PDB entry 2BVX | X-ray diffraction, 3.20 A resolution | chains H and I of the 3 polymer chains in the assembly

# Chain H
Molecule: Alpha thrombin
Source organism: Homo sapiens
Notes: EC 3.4.21.5; fragment: large subunit, residues 364-622
UniProtKB: P00734 (THRB_HUMAN); the construct lacks a stretch of the UniProt sequence and is renumbered around it, so the offset changes along the chain: 16-37 = UniProt 364-385; 38-60 = UniProt 387-409; 61-77 = UniProt 419-435; 78-97 = UniProt 437-456; 8 more segments
Amino-acid sequence (259 residues; numbered 16 to 247 plus 28 insertion-coded residues; 1 number in that range is skipped by the numbering (no residue carries it; nothing is unmodelled there); the number before each row is that of its first residue; a row labelled like 60A-60I holds insertion residues (60A, then the next letters in order)):
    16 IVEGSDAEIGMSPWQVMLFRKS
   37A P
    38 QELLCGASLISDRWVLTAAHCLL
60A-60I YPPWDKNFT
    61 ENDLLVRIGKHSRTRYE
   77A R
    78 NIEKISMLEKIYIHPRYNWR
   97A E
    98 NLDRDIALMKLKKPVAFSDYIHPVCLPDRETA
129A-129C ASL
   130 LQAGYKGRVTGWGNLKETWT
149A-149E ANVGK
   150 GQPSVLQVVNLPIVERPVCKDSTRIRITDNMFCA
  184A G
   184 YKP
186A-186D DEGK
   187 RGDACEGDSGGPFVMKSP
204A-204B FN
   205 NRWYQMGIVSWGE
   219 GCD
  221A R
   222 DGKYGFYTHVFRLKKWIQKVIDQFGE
Not modelled in the structure: 149, 149A-149D, 247
UniProt features mapped onto this chain:
  - region: Ala183 to Val200 (High affinity receptor-binding region which is also known as the TP508 peptide)
  - active site (Charge relay system): His57, Asp102, Ser195
  - glycosylation: Asn60G (N-linked (GlcNAc...) (complex) asparagine)
Disulfide bonds: Cys42-Cys58, Cys168-Cys182, Cys191-Cys220
Ligand contacts: 5CB (N-(5-chloro-benzo[b]thiophen-3-ylmethyl)-2-[6-chloro-oxo-3-(2-pyridin-2-yl-ethylamino)-2H-pyrazin-1-yl]-acetamide): His57, Tyr60A, Trp60D, Glu97A, Asn98, Leu99, Ile174, Asp189, Ala190, Cys191, Glu192, Ser195, Val213, Ser214, Trp215, Gly216, Glu217, Cys220, Gly226, Phe227, Tyr228

# Chain I
Molecule: Hirudin variant-2
UniProtKB: P09945 (HIRV2_HIRME); residues 9-19 here correspond to UniProt positions 61-71 (UniProt number = residue number + 52)
Amino-acid sequence (11 residues; numbered 9 to 19; the number before each row is that of its first residue):
     9 GDFEEIPEEYL
Modified positions: Tyr18 (o-sulfo-l-tyrosine; TYS)
UniProt features mapped onto this chain:
  - region: Asp10 to Leu19 (Interaction with fibrinogen-binding exosite of thrombin)
  - modified residue: Tyr18 (Sulfotyrosine)

# How chain H and chain I interact
Pairs across the interface (21; chain H residue first):
  Phe34(H) - Phe11(I)  hydrophobic
  Gln38(H) - Gly9(I)
  Gln38(H) - Glu12(I)
  Gln38(H) - Leu19(I)
  Glu39(H) - Phe11(I)
  Leu40(H) - Phe11(I)
  Leu65(H) - Tyr18(I)
  Arg67(H) - Ile14(I)
  Arg73(H) - Phe11(I)
  Thr74(H) - Phe11(I)
  Thr74(H) - Glu12(I)  hydrogen bond (backbone-backbone)
  Arg75(H) - Glu12(I)
  Tyr76(H) - Glu12(I)  hydrogen bond (backbone-side chain)
  Tyr76(H) - Pro15(I)
  Tyr76(H) - Tyr18(I)
  Glu80(H) - Tyr18(I)
  Lys81(H) - Tyr18(I)
  Ile82(H) - Ile14(I)  hydrophobic
  Ile82(H) - Tyr18(I)
  Met84(H) - Tyr18(I)
  Met84(H) - Leu19(I)
Interface residues without a listed pair, chain I (9 interface residues in all): Asp10, Glu13

# Overview
The interface between chain H and chain I involves 14 residues on one side and 9 on the other; the contacts
include 2 hydrogen bonds. Polar contacts include Tyr76(H)-Glu12(I) and Thr74(H)-Glu12(I). Bound to chain H:
compound 5CB. From UniProt: 3 active-site residues on chain H.
Here chain H is Alpha thrombin (Homo sapiens) and chain I is Hirudin variant-2. Entry 2BVX (Design and
Discovery of Novel, Potent Thrombin Inhibitors with a Solubilizing Cationic P1-P2-Linker) was determined by
X-ray diffraction (same publication as 2BXT and 2BXU).
